1YSH - chains A and D of the 6 polymer chains in the assembly; structure by electron microscopy, 9.50 A resolution (very low resolution: no residue pairs are listed; an interface is given only as per-side residue counts).

# Chain A
Molecule: 28-nt RNA strand
Sequence (28 nucleotides; row label = number of the first residue in the row):
   792 GAUGAAGCGU GCCGAAAGGC ACGUGGAA

# Chain D
Name: ribosomal protein L37a
Source organism: Oryza sativa
Reference sequence: Q5QM99 (Q5QM99_ORYSA); residues 10-82 here correspond to UniProt positions 13-85 (UniProt number = residue number + 3)
Sequence (73 residues; row label = number of the first residue in the row):
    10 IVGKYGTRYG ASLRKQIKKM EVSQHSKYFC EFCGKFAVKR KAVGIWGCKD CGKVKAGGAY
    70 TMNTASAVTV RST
Cystine bridges: Cys39-Cys57, Cys42-Cys60

# Interface between chain A and chain D
At this resolution (10 A) residue pairs are not listed: 5 residues of chain A and 6 of chain D lie at the interface.

# Overview
Chain A and chain D form an interface of 5 and 6 residues respectively.
Chain A is a 28-nt RNA strand and chain D is ribosomal protein L37a (Oryza sativa); the structure,
Localization and dynamic behavior of ribosomal protein L30e, was determined by electron microscopy.
